6XCF - chain A; structure by X-ray diffraction, 1.68 A resolution.

== Chain A ==
Molecule: Botulinum neurotoxin type A
From: Clostridium botulinum
Notes: EC 3.4.24.69
Reference sequence: P0DPI0 (BXA1_CLOBO); residue numbers follow UniProt; this construct covers 3-424
Amino-acid sequence (440 residues; row label = number of the first residue in the row; numbers below 1 keep their minus sign (His-15 is residue -15)):
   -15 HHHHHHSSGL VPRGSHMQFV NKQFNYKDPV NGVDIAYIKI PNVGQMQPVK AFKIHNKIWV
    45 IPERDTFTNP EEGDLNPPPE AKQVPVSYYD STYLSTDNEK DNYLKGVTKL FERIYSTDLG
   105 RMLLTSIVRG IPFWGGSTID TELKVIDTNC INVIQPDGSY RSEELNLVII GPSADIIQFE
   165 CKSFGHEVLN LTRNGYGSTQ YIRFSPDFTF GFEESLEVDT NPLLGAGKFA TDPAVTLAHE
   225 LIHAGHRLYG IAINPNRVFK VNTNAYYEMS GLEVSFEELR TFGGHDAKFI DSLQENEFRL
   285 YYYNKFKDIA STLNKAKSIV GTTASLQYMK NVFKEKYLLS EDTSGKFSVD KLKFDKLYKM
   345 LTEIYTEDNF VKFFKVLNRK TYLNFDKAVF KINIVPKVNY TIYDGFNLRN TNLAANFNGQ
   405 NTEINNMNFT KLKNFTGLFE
Not modelled in the structure: -15 to 0, 64-68, 423-424
Construct notes: expression tag (-15 to 2)
Swiss-Prot annotation at these positions:
  - active site: Glu224 (Proton acceptor)
  - binding site (Zn(2+)): His223, His227, Glu262
  - site (Transition state stabilizer): Arg363, Tyr366
  - natural variant: Val27 (V27A: In strain: 62A)
  - mutagenesis: Glu224 (E224D: Light chain has 5% cleavage activity on SNAP25. KM for SNAP25 is nearly wild-type; E224Q: Light chain no longer cleaves SNAP25, no effect on substrate or Zn(2+) binding), His227 (H227Y: Light chain no longer cleaves SNAP25, not toxic in vitro or in vivo when reconstituted with heavy chain), Glu262 (E262A: Light chain has 20% cleavage activity on SNAP25, 40% decrease in Zn(2+)), Phe266 (F266A: Light chain has 50% cleavage activity on SNAP25, no effect on Zn(2+) binding), Glu351 (E351A/Q: Wild-type KM for SNAP25, no protease activity, about 30% less Zn(2+)), Arg363 (R363A/H/K: Wild-type KM for SNAP25, about 75-fold decrease in kcat, no effect on Zn(2+) binding), Tyr366 (Y366A: Light chain has 40% cleavage activity on SNAP25, 30% decrease in Zn(2+); Y366F: About wild-type KM for SNAP25, 35-fold decrease in kcat, no effect on Zn(2+) binding)
Ion coordination: Zn2+: His223, His227, Glu262 (together with UZP)
Small-molecule neighbours: UZP ((3R)-3-(2,4-dichlorophenyl)-N~1~-hydroxy-N~5~-pentylpentanediamide): Val70, Ile160, Ile161, Gln162, Phe163, Glu164, Phe192, Thr193, Phe194, Thr220, His223, Glu224, His227, Glu262, Arg363, Tyr366, Asp370, Val373
Reported in the primary citation:
  - conformationally variable residues (side-chain flip): Phe194
  - binding site for UZP: Phe194

== In short ==
Chain A binds compound UZP. His223, His227 and Glu262 form the Zn2+ site. From UniProt: active-site residue
Glu224, 3 Zn2+-binding residues and 7 mutagenesis sites. From the paper: a binding site for UZP at Phe194;
conformational variability at Phe194.
Chain A is Botulinum neurotoxin type A (Clostridium botulinum); the structure, Structure of the C. botulinum
neurotoxin serotype A light chain protease in complex with noncovalent inhibitor ..., was determined by X-ray
diffraction together with 6XCD, 6XCB, 6XCC and 6XCE from the same study.
